PDB entry 3UGJ | X-ray diffraction, 1.78 A resolution | chain A

# Chain A
Name: Phosphoribosylformylglycinamidine synthase
Organism: Salmonella enterica subsp. enterica serovar Typhimurium
Notes: EC 6.3.5.3
UniProtKB: P74881 (PUR4_SALTY); numbering as in UniProt (aligned over 1-1295)
Chain sequence (1303 residues; row label = number of the first residue in the row; numbers below 1 keep their minus sign (Gly-7 is residue -7)):
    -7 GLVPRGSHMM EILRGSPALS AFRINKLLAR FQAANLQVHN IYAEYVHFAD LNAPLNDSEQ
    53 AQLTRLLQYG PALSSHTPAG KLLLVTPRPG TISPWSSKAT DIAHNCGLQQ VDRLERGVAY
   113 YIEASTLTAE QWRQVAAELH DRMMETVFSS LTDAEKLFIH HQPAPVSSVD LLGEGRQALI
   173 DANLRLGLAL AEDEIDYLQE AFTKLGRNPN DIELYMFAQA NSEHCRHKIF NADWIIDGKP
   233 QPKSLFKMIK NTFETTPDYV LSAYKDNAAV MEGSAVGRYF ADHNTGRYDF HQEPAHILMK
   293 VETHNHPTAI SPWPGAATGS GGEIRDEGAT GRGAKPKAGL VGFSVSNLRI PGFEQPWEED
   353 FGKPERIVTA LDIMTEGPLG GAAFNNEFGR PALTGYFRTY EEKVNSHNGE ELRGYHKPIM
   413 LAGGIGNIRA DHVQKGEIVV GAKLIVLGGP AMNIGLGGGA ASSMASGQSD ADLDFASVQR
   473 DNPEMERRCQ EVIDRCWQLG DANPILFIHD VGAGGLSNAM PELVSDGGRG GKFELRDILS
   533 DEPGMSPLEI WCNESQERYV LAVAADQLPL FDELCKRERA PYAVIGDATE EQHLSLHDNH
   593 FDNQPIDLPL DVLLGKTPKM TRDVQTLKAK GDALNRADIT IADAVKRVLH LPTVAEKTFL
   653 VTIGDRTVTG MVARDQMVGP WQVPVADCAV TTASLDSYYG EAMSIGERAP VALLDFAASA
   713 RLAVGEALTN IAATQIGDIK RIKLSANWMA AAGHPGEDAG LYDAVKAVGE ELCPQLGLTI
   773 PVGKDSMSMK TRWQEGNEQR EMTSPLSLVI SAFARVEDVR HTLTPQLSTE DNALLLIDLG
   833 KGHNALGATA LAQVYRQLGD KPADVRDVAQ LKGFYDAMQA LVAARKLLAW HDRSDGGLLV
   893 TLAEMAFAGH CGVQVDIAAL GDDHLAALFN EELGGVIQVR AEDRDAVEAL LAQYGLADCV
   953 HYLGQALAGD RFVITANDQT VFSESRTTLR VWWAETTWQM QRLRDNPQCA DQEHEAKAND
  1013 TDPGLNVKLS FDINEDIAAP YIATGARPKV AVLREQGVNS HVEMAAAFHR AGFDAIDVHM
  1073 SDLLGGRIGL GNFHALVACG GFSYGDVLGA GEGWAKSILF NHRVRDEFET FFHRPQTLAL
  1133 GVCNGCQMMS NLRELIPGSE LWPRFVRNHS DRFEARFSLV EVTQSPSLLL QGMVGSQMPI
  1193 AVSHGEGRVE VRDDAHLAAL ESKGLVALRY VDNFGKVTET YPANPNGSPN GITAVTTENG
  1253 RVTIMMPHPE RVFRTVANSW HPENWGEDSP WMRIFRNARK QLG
Unresolved in the structure: 449-465, 789-790
Sequence notes: expression tag (-7 to 0)
UniProt features mapped onto this chain:
  - active site: Cys1135 (Nucleophile), His1260, Glu1262
  - binding site (ATP): Gly307 to Asp318, Thr386 to Tyr388, Ala678, Ser886
  - binding site (Mg(2+)): Asp679, Glu718, Asn722, Asp884
  - mutagenesis: Phe209 (F209W: This mutant shows a perturbation of the local environment, however has a secondary structure content and a FGAM synthase activity very similar to the wild-type protein), Thr683 (T683W: This mutant shows a disturbance in the secondary structure of the protein and causes a 30% loss in FGAM synthase activity), Leu1181 (L1181F: This mutant has a lower overall folding of the secondary structure and shows a 60% loss in FGAM synthase activity ...), Arg1263 (R1263A: This mutant is structurally identical to the wild-type protein)
Ion coordination: Mg2+ site 1: Asp679, Asn722, Asp884 (together with ADP); Mg2+ site 2: Glu718 (together with ADP)
Ligand contacts: ADP (adenosine-5'-diphosphate): Val333, Phe335, Leu385, Thr386, Gly387, Tyr388, Phe389, Thr645, Lys649, Leu652, Val653, Gln668, Pro676, Val677, Ala678, Asp679, Glu718, Asn722, Asp884, Ser886
What the authors report for this chain:
  - catalytic residues: Cys1135
  - catalytic residues: His216, His296 (citing earlier work)
  - conformationally variable residues (order/disorder transition): Leu448 to Asp466

# In short
Bound to chain A: ADP. The Mg2+ site 1 is built by Asp679, Asn722 and Asp884. Curated annotation (UniProt)
lists 3 active-site residues, 17 ATP-binding residues, 4 Mg2+-binding residues and 4 mutagenesis sites. From
the paper: catalytic residues Cys1135, His216 and His296; conformational variability at Leu448.
Chain A is Phosphoribosylformylglycinamidine synthase (Salmonella enterica subsp. enterica serovar
Typhimurium); the structure, Formyl Glycinamide ribonucletide amidotransferase from Salmonella Typhimurum:
Role of the ATP complexation and glutaminase domain in ..., was determined by X-ray diffraction together with
3UJN and 3UMM from the same study.
